8Y0R - chains 3 and 4 of the 6 polymer chains in the assembly; structure by electron microscopy, 2.52 A resolution.

== Chain 3 ==
Name: VP3 of capsid protein
Organism: Foot-and-mouth disease virus A
UniProtKB: D0E7R9 (D0E7R9_9PICO); residues 1-221 here correspond to UniProt positions 505-725 (UniProt number = residue number + 504)
Amino-acid sequence (221 residues; each row starts with the number of its first residue):
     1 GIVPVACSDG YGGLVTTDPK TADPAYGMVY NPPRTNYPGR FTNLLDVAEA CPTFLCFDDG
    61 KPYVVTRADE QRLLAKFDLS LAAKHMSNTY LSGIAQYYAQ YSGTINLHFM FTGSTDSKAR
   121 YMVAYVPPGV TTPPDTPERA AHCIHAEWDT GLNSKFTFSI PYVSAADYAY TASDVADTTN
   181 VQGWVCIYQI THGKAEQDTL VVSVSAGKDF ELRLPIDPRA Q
Not modelled in the structure: 221
Construct notes: conflict Y121 (Cys625 in D0E7R9)

== Chain 4 ==
Name: VP4 of capsid protein
Organism: Foot-and-mouth disease virus A
UniProtKB: E4W502 (E4W502_9PICO); residues 1-85 here correspond to UniProt positions 202-286 (UniProt number = residue number + 201)
Amino-acid sequence (85 residues; each row starts with the number of its first residue):
     1 GAGQSSPATG SQNQSGNTGS IINNYYMQQY QNSMDTQLGD NAISGGSNEG STDTTSSHTT
    61 NTQNNDWFSK LASSAFTGLF GALLA
Not modelled in the structure: 1-14, 40-63, 85
Construct notes: conflict T77 (Ser278 in E4W502)

== Interface between chain 3 and chain 4 ==
Residue-residue contacts (43):
  T17(3) - N17(4)  hydrogen bond (backbone-side chain)
  P19(3) - N17(4)
  P19(3) - T18(4)
  P19(3) - G19(4)
  P19(3) - S20(4)
  T21(3) - N24(4)
  A22(3) - Q31(4)  hydrogen bond (backbone-side chain)
  D23(3) - Y26(4)
  P24(3) - Y26(4)
  P24(3) - Y30(4)
  P24(3) - Q31(4)
  Y26(3) - Y30(4)
  G27(3) - Y30(4)
  M28(3) - Q29(4)
  V29(3) - S33(4)
  V29(3) - M34(4)  hydrogen bond (backbone-backbone)
  Y30(3) - M34(4)
  N31(3) - S33(4)  hydrogen bond
  N31(3) - M34(4)  hydrogen bond (backbone-backbone)
  N31(3) - D35(4)  hydrogen bond
  N31(3) - T36(4)  hydrogen bond (backbone-side chain)
  P32(3) - T36(4)
  P33(3) - T36(4)
  P33(3) - L38(4)  hydrophobic
  R34(3) - D35(4)  salt bridge
  T35(3) - Q37(4)  hydrogen bond
  T35(3) - L38(4)  hydrogen bond (side chain-backbone)
  N36(3) - N65(4)
  G39(3) - W67(4)
  G39(3) - F68(4)
  R40(3) - D66(4)
  R40(3) - W67(4)  hydrogen bond (backbone-backbone)
  R40(3) - F68(4)
  F41(3) - D66(4)
  F41(3) - F68(4)  hydrophobic
  T42(3) - D66(4)  hydrogen bond
  D46(3) - F68(4)
  D46(3) - S69(4)
  V47(3) - F68(4)  hydrophobic
  E49(3) - A72(4)
  A50(3) - L71(4)  hydrophobic
  C51(3) - F68(4)  hydrophobic
  N153(3) - F80(4)

== Summary ==
27 residues of chain 3 and 23 residues of chain 4 are in contact, with 11 hydrogen bonds and 1 salt bridge.
Polar contacts include R34(3)-D35(4), T17(3)-N17(4) and A22(3)-Q31(4).
Here chain 3 is VP3 of capsid protein and chain 4 is VP4 of capsid protein, both from Foot-and-mouth disease
virus A. Entry 8Y0R (Complex of FMDV A/WH/CHA/09 and inter-serotype broadly neutralizing antibodies pOA-2) was
determined by electron microscopy, deposited together with 8Y0Q.
